PDB entry 8VWJ | electron microscopy, 4.78 A resolution (low resolution: residue-level contacts below are approximate; hydrogen-bond / salt-bridge calls are withheld) | chains R and S of the 36 polymer chains in the assembly

# Chain R
Molecule: Protein C42
From: Autographa californica multiple nucleopolyhedrovirus
UniProt: P25695 (C42_NPVAC); residues 1-361 here = UniProt positions 1-361
Chain sequence (361 residues; each row starts with the number of its first residue):
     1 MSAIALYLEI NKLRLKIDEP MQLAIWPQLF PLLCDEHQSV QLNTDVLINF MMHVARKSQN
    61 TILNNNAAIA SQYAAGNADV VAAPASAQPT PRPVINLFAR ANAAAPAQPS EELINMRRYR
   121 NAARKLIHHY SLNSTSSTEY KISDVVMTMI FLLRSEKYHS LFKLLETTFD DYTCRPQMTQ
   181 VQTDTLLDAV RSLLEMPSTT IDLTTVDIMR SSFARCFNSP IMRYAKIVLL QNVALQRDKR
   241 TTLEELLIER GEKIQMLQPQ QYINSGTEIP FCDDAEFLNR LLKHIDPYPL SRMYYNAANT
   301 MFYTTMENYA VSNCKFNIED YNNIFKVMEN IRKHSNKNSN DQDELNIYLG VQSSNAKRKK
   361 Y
Not modelled in the structure: 1-110, 331-361
Curated features (UniProtKB/Swiss-Prot):
  - region: Leu32 to Glu36 (LXCXE motif)
  - motif: Lys357 to Lys360 (Nuclear localization signal)

# Chain S
Molecule: Occlusion-derived virus envelope protein E27
From: Autographa californica multiple nucleopolyhedrovirus
UniProt: P41702 (E27_NPVAC); residue numbers follow UniProt; this construct covers 1-290
Chain sequence (290 residues; numbered 1 to 290; the number before each row is that of its first residue):
     1 MKRIKCNKVR TVTEIVNSDE KIQKTYELAE FDLKNLSSLE SYETLKIKLA LSKYMAMLST
    61 LEMTQPLLEI FRNKADTRQI AAVVFSTLAF IHNRFHPLVT NFTNKMEFVV TETNDTSIPG
   121 EPILFTENEG VLLCSVDRPS IVKMLSREFD TEALVNFEND NCNVRIAKTF GASKRKNTTR
   181 SDDYESNKQP NYDMDLSDFS ITEVEATQYL TLLLTVEHAY LHYYIFKNYG VFEYCKSLTD
   241 HSLFTNKLRS TMSTKTSNLL LSKFKFTIED FDKINSNSVT SGFNIYNFNK
Not modelled in the structure: 1-7, 155-197, 274-290

# Chain R / chain S interface
Contacting residue pairs (36):
  Tyr224(R) - Phe266(S)
  Ala225(R) - Phe266(S)
  Lys226(R) - Phe266(S)
  Ile227(R) - Phe264(S)
  Ile227(R) - Lys265(S)
  Ile227(R) - Phe266(S)
  Val228(R) - Lys263(S)
  Val228(R) - Phe264(S)
  Val228(R) - Lys265(S)
  Leu229(R) - Lys263(S)
  Leu229(R) - Phe264(S)
  Leu230(R) - Leu261(S)
  Leu230(R) - Ser262(S)
  Leu230(R) - Lys263(S)
  Val233(R) - Ser38(S)
  Val233(R) - Glu40(S)
  Leu235(R) - Asn35(S)
  Leu235(R) - Ser38(S)
  Leu235(R) - Leu39(S)
  Leu235(R) - Glu40(S)
  Lys239(R) - Asp32(S)
  Ser291(R) - Ile15(S)
  Tyr295(R) - Thr13(S)
  Tyr295(R) - Ile22(S)
  Tyr295(R) - Gln23(S)
  Tyr295(R) - Lys24(S)
  Asn299(R) - Tyr26(S)
  Phe302(R) - Thr11(S)
  Phe302(R) - Tyr26(S)
  Tyr303(R) - Glu30(S)
  Met306(R) - Phe31(S)
  Glu307(R) - Lys34(S)
  Ala310(R) - Phe31(S)
  Ala310(R) - Asn35(S)
  Asn313(R) - Asn35(S)
  Lys315(R) - Asp32(S)

# Overview
Chain R and chain S form an interface of 20 and 21 residues respectively.
Here chain R is Protein C42 and chain S is Occlusion-derived virus envelope protein E27, both from Autographa
californica multiple nucleopolyhedrovirus. Entry 8VWJ (The base complex of the AcMNPV baculovirus nucleocapsid
(Class 2, localised reconstruction)) was determined by electron microscopy together with 8VWH from the same
study.
